Entry 4H5M (X-ray diffraction, 3.10 A resolution); this record covers chains C and F of the 6 polymer chains in the assembly.

# Chain C (and F)
Protein: Nucleocapsid protein
Organism: Rift Valley fever virus
Notes: chain F of this document is another copy of the same molecule, construct and numbering; everything in this record applies to it too
UniProtKB: D3K5I7 (D3K5I7_RVFV); numbering as in UniProt (aligned over 1-245)
Amino-acid sequence (245 residues; row label = number of the first residue in the row):
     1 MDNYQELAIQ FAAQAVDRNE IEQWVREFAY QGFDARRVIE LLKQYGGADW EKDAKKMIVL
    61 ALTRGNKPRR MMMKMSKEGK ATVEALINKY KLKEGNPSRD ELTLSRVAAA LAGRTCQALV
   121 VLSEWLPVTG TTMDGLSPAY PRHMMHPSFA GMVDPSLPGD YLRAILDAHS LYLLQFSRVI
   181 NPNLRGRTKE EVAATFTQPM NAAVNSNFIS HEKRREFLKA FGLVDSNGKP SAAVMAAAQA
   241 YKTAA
Not modelled in the structure: 1-3 (chain F: 1-2)
Swiss-Prot annotation at these positions:
  - binding site (RNA): Y30, F33, N66, K67, R70, R99, S105, R106, R185, T195
  - site: W125 (Important for dimerization)

# Chain C / chain F interface
Pairs across the interface (73):
  E40(C) with Y4(F), hydrogen bond
  K43(C) with L7(F)
  W50(C) with L7(F), hydrophobic; F11(F), hydrophobic
  E51(C) with F11(F); Q14(F)
  K55(C) with F11(F); Q14(F), hydrogen bond; W24(F)
  K56(C) with W24(F)
  V59(C) with I21(F), hydrophobic; W24(F), hydrophobic; V25(F); F28(F), hydrophobic
  L60(C) with F28(F), hydrophobic
  T63(C) with V25(F)
  R64(C) with F28(F), hydrogen bond (side chain-backbone); A29(F), hydrogen bond (side chain-backbone); Y30(F)
  K74(C) with A29(F); Y30(F), hydrogen bond; Q31(F), hydrogen bond (backbone-backbone); N96(F)
  M75(C) with E27(F); F28(F); A29(F); Q31(F); R99(F), hydrogen bond (backbone-side chain)
  S76(C) with E27(F), hydrogen bond (side chain-backbone); Q31(F); R99(F)
  E78(C) with E27(F)
  G79(C) with E27(F); F28(F)
  T82(C) with E27(F), hydrogen bond; F28(F)
  V83(C) with F28(F), hydrophobic
  L111(C) with F11(F), hydrophobic
  G113(C) with A12(F)
  R114(C) with F11(F); A12(F); A15(F), hydrogen bond (side chain-backbone)
  Q117(C) with A12(F), hydrogen bond (side chain-backbone); A13(F); A15(F); V16(F)
  V121(C) with R18(F); I21(F), hydrophobic; E22(F)
  L122(C) with V25(F), hydrophobic
  E124(C) with N201(F)
  W125(C) with E22(F); V25(F), hydrophobic; N205(F)
  T129(C) with N201(F)
  T131(C) with R163(F)
  D134(C) with R163(F), salt bridge
  P182(C) with E191(F)
  R185(C) with T188(F); E191(F)
  N207(C) with Q5(F)
  F208(C) with Y4(F); Q5(F); A8(F), hydrophobic
  I209(C) with Q5(F), hydrogen bond (backbone-side chain); A8(F), hydrophobic; I9(F), hydrophobic
  S210(C) with Q5(F)
  K213(C) with Q5(F); E6(F), salt bridge; I9(F)
  F217(C) with I9(F), hydrophobic; A12(F), hydrophobic
Also at the interface, not in a pair above, chain C (45 interface residues in all): R36, I39, K52, A54, K77, A118, R142, R178, V179
Also at the interface, not in a pair above, chain F (33 interface residues in all): E20, G32, A194, Q198

# Overview
45 residues of chain C and 33 residues of chain F are in contact, with 12 hydrogen bonds and 2 salt bridges.
Among the polar pairs are D134(C)-R163(F), K213(C)-E6(F) and E40(C)-Y4(F). From UniProt: 10 RNA-binding
residues on chain C.
Both chains are Nucleocapsid protein (Rift Valley fever virus). Entry 4H5M (Crystal Structure of Rift Valley
Fever Virus Nucleocapsid Protein Hexamer) was determined by X-ray diffraction (same publication as 4V9E, 4H5L,
4H5O, 4H5P and 4H5Q).
